Entry 9BQJ (electron microscopy, 3.30 A resolution); this record covers chains A and E of the 5 polymer chains in the assembly.

# Chain A
Molecule: Guanine nucleotide-binding protein G(i) subunit alpha-1
Source organism: Homo sapiens
UniProtKB: P63096 (GNAI1_HUMAN); residue numbers follow UniProt; this construct covers 1-354
Chain sequence (354 residues; each row starts with the number of its first residue):
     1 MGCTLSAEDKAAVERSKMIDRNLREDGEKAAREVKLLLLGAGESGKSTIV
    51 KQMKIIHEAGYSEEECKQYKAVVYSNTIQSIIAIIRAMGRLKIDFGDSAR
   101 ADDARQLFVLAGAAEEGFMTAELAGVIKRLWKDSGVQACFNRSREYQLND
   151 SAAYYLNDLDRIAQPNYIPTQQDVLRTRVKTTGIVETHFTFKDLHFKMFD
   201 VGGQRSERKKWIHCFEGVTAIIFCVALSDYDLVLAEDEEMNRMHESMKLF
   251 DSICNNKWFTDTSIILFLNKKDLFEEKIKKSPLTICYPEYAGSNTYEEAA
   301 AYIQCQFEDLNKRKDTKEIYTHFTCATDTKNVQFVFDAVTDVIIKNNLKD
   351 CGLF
Unresolved in the structure: 1-4, 56-181, 234-240
Curated features (UniProtKB/Swiss-Prot):
  - region: Lys35 to Thr48 (G1 motif), Asp173 to Thr181 (G2 motif), Phe196 to Arg205 (G3 motif), Ile265 to Asp272 (G4 motif), Thr324 to Thr329 (G5 motif)
  - binding site (GTP): Glu43 to Thr48, Ser151, Leu175 to Thr181, Asp200 to Gln204, Asn269 to Asp272, Ala326
  - binding site (Mg(2+)): Ser47, Thr181
  - modified residue: Arg178 (ADP-ribosylarginine), Gln204 (Deamidated glutamine), Cys351 (ADP-ribosylcysteine)
  - lipidation: Gly2 (N-myristoyl glycine), Cys3 (S-palmitoyl cysteine)
  - natural variant: Gly40 (G40C: In NEDHISB; G40R: In NEDHISB), Gly45 (G45D: In NEDHISB), Thr48 (T48I: In NEDHISB; T48K: In NEDHISB), Gln52 (Q52P: In NEDHISB), Ser75 (deletion: In NEDHISB; uncertain significance), Gln172 (deletion: In NEDHISB), Asp173 (D173V: In NEDHISB), Glu186 to Phe189 (deletion: In NEDHISB; uncertain significance), Cys224 (C224Y: In NEDHISB), Lys270 (K270N: In NEDHISB; K270R: In NEDHISB), Asp272 (D272G: In NEDHISB), Ala326 (A326P: In NEDHISB), 1 further natural variant entry in UniProt
  - mutagenesis: Gly42 (G42R: Abolishes switch to an activated conformation and dissociation from beta and gamma subunits upon GTP binding. Abolishes interaction with RGS family members), Glu116 (E116L: Enhances interaction (inactive GDP-bound) with RGS14), Gln147 (Q147L: Enhances interaction (inactive GDP-bound) with RGS14), Glu245 (E245L: Enhances interaction (inactive GDP-bound) with RGS14)

# Chain E
Molecule: scFv16
Source organism: Mus musculus
Notes: antibody fragment or engineered binder
Chain sequence (259 residues; numbered 1 to 247 plus 14 insertion-coded residues; 2 numbers in that range are skipped by the numbering (no residue carries them; nothing is unmodelled there); the number before each row is that of its first residue; a row labelled like 121A-121N holds insertion residues (121A, then the next letters in order)):
     1 DVQLVESGGGLVQPGGSRKLSCSASGFAFSSFGMHWVRQAPEKGLEWVAY
    51 ISSGSGTIYYADTVKGRFTISRDDPKNTLFLQMTSLRSEDTAMYYCVRSI
   101 YYYGSSPFDFWGQGTTLTVSS
121A-121N GGGGSGGGGSGGGG
   124 SDIVMTQATSSVPVTPGESVSISCRSSKSLLHSNGNTYLYWFLQRPGQSP
   174 QLLIYRMSNLASGVPDRFSGSGSGTAFTLTISRLEAEDVGVYYCMQHLEY
   224 PLTFGAGTKLELKAAAHHHHHHHH
Unresolved in the structure: 1, 121A-121N, 236-247
Disulfide bonds: Cys22-Cys96, Cys147-Cys217

# Interface between chain A and chain E
Contacting residue pairs - 17 pairs, chain A then chain E:
  Leu5(A) - His155(E)
  Ser6(A) - His155(E)
  Ala7(A) - His155(E)
  Ala7(A) - Tyr161(E)  hydrophobic
  Ala7(A) - Leu221(E)
  Glu8(A) - Tyr101(E)
  Glu8(A) - Tyr161(E)
  Glu8(A) - Tyr163(E)
  Glu8(A) - His220(E)  salt bridge
  Asp9(A) - Asn157(E)
  Ala11(A) - Tyr101(E)  hydrophobic
  Glu14(A) - Ser52(E)
  Glu14(A) - Ser53(E)
  Glu14(A) - Gly56(E)
  Glu14(A) - Thr57(E)
  Arg15(A) - Tyr101(E)
  Met18(A) - Ser53(E)
Also at the interface, not in a pair above, chain A (10 interface residues in all): Ala12
Also at the interface, not in a pair above, chain E (14 interface residues in all): Ile100, Tyr102, Arg179

# Summary
The interface between chain A and chain E involves 10 residues on one side and 14 on the other; the contacts
include 1 salt bridge. Its one salt-bridged contact is Glu8(A)-His220(E).
Here chain A is Guanine nucleotide-binding protein G(i) subunit alpha-1 (Homo sapiens) and chain E is scFv16
(Mus musculus). Entry 9BQJ (RO76 bound muOR-Gi1-scFv16 complex structure) was determined by electron
microscopy.
